6BBA - chains B and J of the 14 polymer chains in the assembly; structure by X-ray diffraction, 2.80 A resolution.

== Chain B ==
Molecule: ATP-dependent Clp protease proteolytic subunit, mitochondrial
Source organism: Homo sapiens
Notes: EC 3.4.21.92
Reference sequence: Q16740 (CLPP_HUMAN); residues 101-320 here correspond to UniProt positions 58-277 (UniProt number = residue number - 43)
Chain sequence (221 residues; numbered 57 to 320; 43 numbers in that range are skipped by the numbering (no residue carries them; nothing is unmodelled there); the number before each row is that of its first residue):
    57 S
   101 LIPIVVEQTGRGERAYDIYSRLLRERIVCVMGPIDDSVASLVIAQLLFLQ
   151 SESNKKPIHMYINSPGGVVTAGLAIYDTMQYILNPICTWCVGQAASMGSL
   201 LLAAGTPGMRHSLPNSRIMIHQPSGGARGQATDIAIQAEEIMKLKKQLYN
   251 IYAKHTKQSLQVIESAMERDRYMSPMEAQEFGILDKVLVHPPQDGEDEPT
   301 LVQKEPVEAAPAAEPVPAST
Unresolved in the structure: 225-234, 295-320
Differences from the reference sequence: expression tag (57)
Swiss-Prot annotation at these positions:
  - active site: S196 (Nucleophile), H221
  - modified residue: K243 (N6-succinyllysine), K254 (N6-acetyllysine)
Reported in the primary citation:
  - post-translational modification sites: C129
  - binding site for Acyldepsipeptide ADEP-28: Y161, W189, H211
  - binding site for Acyldepsipeptide ADEP-28: Y181
  - binding site for Acyldepsipeptide ADEP-28: Q150
  - self-association interface (contacts with another copy of this molecule); pairs are residue here / residue on that copy: Y249-E239, Y119
  - conformationally variable residues (order/disorder transition): G225 to I234
  - catalytic residues: S196, H221, D270 (citing earlier work)

== Chain J ==
Molecule: Acyldepsipeptide ADEP-28
Chain sequence (7 residues; each row starts with the number of its first residue):
     1 XXXPXAP
Modified positions: SHV (heptanoic acid) at position 1, WFP (3,5-difluoro-L-phenylalanine) at position 2, ALO (allo-threonine) at position 3, 3A0 ((2S,4S)-4-methylpiperidine-2-carboxylic acid) at position 5
Covalently attached groups: covalent link ALO_3-P7

== Interface between chain B and chain J ==
Contacting residue pairs (11; chain B residue first):
  I143(B) - WFP_2(J)
  L147(B) - SHV_1(J)
  L147(B) - WFP_2(J)
  F148(B) - SHV_1(J)
  Q150(B) - SHV_1(J)
  Q150(B) - ALO_3(J)
  S151(B) - SHV_1(J)
  T178(B) - WFP_2(J)
  Y181(B) - WFP_2(J)
  Y181(B) - P4(J)  hydrogen bond (side chain-backbone)
  Y181(B) - 3A0_5(J)
Interface residues without a listed pair, chain B (8 interface residues in all): D177

== In short ==
8 residues of chain B face 5 of chain J across their interface, with 1 hydrogen bond. Its one hydrogen-bonded
contact is Y181(B)-P4(J). Curated annotation (UniProt) lists active-site residues S196(B) and H221(B) on chain
B. The paper reports catalytic residues S196(B), H221(B) and D270(B); a binding site for Acyldepsipeptide
ADEP-28 at Y161(B), W189(B) and H211(B) among others.
Chain B is ATP-dependent Clp protease proteolytic subunit, mitochondrial (Homo sapiens) and chain J is
Acyldepsipeptide ADEP-28; the structure, Crystal structure of human mitochondrial ClpP complex with
acyldepsipeptide ADEP-28, was determined by X-ray diffraction.
